6HW4 - chains O and P of the 28 polymer chains in the assembly; structure by X-ray diffraction, 2.90 A resolution.

Chain O:
Protein: Proteasome subunit alpha type-2
Source organism: Saccharomyces cerevisiae (strain ATCC 204508 / S288c)
Notes: EC 3.4.25.1
UniProt: P23639 (PSA2_YEAST); residue numbers follow UniProt; this construct covers 1-250
Chain sequence (250 residues; each row starts with the number of its first residue):
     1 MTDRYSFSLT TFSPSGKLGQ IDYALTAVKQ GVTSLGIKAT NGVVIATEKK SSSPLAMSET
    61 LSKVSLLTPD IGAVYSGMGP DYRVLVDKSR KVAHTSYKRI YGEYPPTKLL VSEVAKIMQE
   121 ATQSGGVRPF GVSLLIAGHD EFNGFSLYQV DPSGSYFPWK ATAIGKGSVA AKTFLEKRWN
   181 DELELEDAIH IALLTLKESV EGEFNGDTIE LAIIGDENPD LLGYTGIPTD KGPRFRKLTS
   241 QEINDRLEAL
Swiss-Prot annotation at these positions:
  - cross-link: K108 (Glycyl lysine isopeptide (Lys-Gly) (interchain with G-Cter in ubiquitin))

Chain P:
Protein: Proteasome subunit alpha type-3
Source organism: Saccharomyces cerevisiae (strain ATCC 204508 / S288c)
Notes: EC 3.4.25.1
UniProt: P23638 (PSA3_YEAST); residues 0-257 here correspond to UniProt positions 1-258 (UniProt number = residue number + 1)
Chain sequence (258 residues; numbered 0 to 257; the number before each row is that of its first residue; numbering starts at 0):
     0 MGSRRYDSRT TIFSPEGRLY QVEYALESIS HAGTAIGIMA SDGIVLAAER KVTSTLLEQD
    60 TSTEKLYKLN DKIAVAVAGL TADAEILINT ARIHAQNYLK TYNEDIPVEI LVRRLSDIKQ
   120 GYTQHGGLRP FGVSFIYAGY DDRYGYQLYT SNPSGNYTGW KAISVGANTS AAQTLLQMDY
   180 KDDMKVDDAI ELALKTLSKT TDSSALTYDR LEFATIRKGA NDGEVYQKIF KPQEIKDILV
   240 KTGITKKDED EEADEDMK
Unresolved in the structure: 0, 245-257
Swiss-Prot annotation at these positions:
  - cross-link (Glycyl lysine isopeptide (Lys-Gly)): K99 (interchain with G-Cter in ubiquitin), K198 (interchain with G-Cter in ubiquitin), K230 (interchain with G-Cter in ubiquitin)

Interface between chain O and chain P:
Pairs across the interface (62):
  R4(O) - S2(P)  hydrogen bond (backbone-side chain)
  Y5(O) - S2(P)
  Y5(O) - Y5(P)
  S6(O) - G125(P)
  S6(O) - L127(P)
  F7(O) - S2(P)
  F7(O) - Y5(P)
  F7(O) - D6(P)
  F7(O) - G126(P)
  S8(O) - G126(P)  hydrogen bond (backbone-backbone)
  S8(O) - L127(P)
  S8(O) - R128(P)  hydrogen bond (side chain-backbone)
  T10(O) - R128(P)
  T11(O) - S7(P)
  T11(O) - T9(P)
  T11(O) - Q20(P)
  F12(O) - Q20(P)  hydrogen bond (backbone-side chain)
  F12(O) - Y23(P)
  F12(O) - A24(P)  hydrophobic
  F12(O) - R128(P)
  F12(O) - P129(P)
  F12(O) - G131(P)
  S13(O) - Y23(P)
  P14(O) - Y23(P)  hydrophobic
  P14(O) - E26(P)
  S15(O) - E26(P)
  G16(O) - Y23(P)
  G16(O) - S27(P)  hydrogen bond (backbone-side chain)
  L18(O) - R128(P)
  K38(O) - E57(P)  salt bridge
  S112(O) - E84(P)
  K116(O) - I85(P)
  Q119(O) - A81(P)
  Q119(O) - D82(P)  hydrogen bond
  Q119(O) - I85(P)
  Q119(O) - R128(P)
  T122(O) - R128(P)  hydrogen bond (backbone-side chain)
  Q123(O) - Y121(P)
  Q123(O) - L127(P)
  Q123(O) - R128(P)  hydrogen bond (side chain-backbone)
  Q123(O) - P129(P)
  Q123(O) - F130(P)
  G125(O) - L127(P)
  S153(O) - A81(P)
  G154(O) - A81(P)
  S155(O) - A81(P)
  Y156(O) - E84(P)  hydrogen bond
  F157(O) - L56(P)  hydrophobic
  P158(O) - L56(P)
  P158(O) - E57(P)  hydrogen bond (backbone-backbone)
  P158(O) - T60(P)
  P158(O) - S61(P)
  W159(O) - S53(P)
  W159(O) - L55(P)
  W159(O) - L56(P)
  K160(O) - T54(P)
  K160(O) - L55(P)  hydrogen bond (backbone-backbone)
  K160(O) - L56(P)
  K160(O) - E57(P)
  A161(O) - L55(P)
  L175(O) - L55(P)  hydrophobic
  E176(O) - T54(P)
Interface residues without a listed pair, chain O (34 interface residues in all): S124, Y148, W179
Interface residues without a listed pair, chain P (31 interface residues in all): H30, L79

Summary:
The interface between chain O and chain P involves 34 residues on one side and 31 on the other; the contacts
include 11 hydrogen bonds and 1 salt bridge. Polar pairs include K38(O)-E57(P), R4(O)-S2(P) and S8(O)-R128(P).
Chain O is Proteasome subunit alpha type-2 and chain P is Proteasome subunit alpha type-3, both from
Saccharomyces cerevisiae (strain ATCC 204508 / S288c); the structure, Yeast 20S proteasome in complex with 16,
was determined by X-ray diffraction, deposited together with 6HTB, 6HTC, 6HTD, 6HTP, 6HTR, 6HUB and 30 further
entries.
